9MRB - chain A; structure by X-ray diffraction, 2.00 A resolution.

== Chain A ==
Molecule: dad_t1
From: synthetic construct
Sequence (158 residues; numbered 1 to 158; the number before each row is that of its first residue):
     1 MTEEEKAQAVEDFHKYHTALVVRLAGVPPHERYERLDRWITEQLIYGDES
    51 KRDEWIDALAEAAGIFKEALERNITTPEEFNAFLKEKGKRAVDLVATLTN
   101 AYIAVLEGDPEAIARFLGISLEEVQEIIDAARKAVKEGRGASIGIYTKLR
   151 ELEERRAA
Unresolved in the structure: 1-8, 47-51, 155-158
Reported in the primary citation:
  - catalytic residues: Thr-99

== Overview ==
The paper reports the catalytic residue Thr-99.
Chain A is dad_t1 (synthetic construct); the structure, The designed serine hydrolase known as dad_t1, was
determined by X-ray diffraction together with 9DED, 9DEE, 9DEF and 9DEH from the same study.
